8XSD - chains A and G of the 9 polymer chains in the assembly; structure by electron microscopy, 3.55 A resolution.

[Chain A]
Name: Spike glycoprotein
Source organism: Severe acute respiratory syndrome coronavirus 2
UniProtKB: P0DTC2 (SPIKE_SARS2); aligned to UniProt positions 1-1208 over residues 4-1211 (the alignment contains insertions or deletions, so no single offset holds)
Chain sequence (1289 residues; each row starts with the number of its first residue):
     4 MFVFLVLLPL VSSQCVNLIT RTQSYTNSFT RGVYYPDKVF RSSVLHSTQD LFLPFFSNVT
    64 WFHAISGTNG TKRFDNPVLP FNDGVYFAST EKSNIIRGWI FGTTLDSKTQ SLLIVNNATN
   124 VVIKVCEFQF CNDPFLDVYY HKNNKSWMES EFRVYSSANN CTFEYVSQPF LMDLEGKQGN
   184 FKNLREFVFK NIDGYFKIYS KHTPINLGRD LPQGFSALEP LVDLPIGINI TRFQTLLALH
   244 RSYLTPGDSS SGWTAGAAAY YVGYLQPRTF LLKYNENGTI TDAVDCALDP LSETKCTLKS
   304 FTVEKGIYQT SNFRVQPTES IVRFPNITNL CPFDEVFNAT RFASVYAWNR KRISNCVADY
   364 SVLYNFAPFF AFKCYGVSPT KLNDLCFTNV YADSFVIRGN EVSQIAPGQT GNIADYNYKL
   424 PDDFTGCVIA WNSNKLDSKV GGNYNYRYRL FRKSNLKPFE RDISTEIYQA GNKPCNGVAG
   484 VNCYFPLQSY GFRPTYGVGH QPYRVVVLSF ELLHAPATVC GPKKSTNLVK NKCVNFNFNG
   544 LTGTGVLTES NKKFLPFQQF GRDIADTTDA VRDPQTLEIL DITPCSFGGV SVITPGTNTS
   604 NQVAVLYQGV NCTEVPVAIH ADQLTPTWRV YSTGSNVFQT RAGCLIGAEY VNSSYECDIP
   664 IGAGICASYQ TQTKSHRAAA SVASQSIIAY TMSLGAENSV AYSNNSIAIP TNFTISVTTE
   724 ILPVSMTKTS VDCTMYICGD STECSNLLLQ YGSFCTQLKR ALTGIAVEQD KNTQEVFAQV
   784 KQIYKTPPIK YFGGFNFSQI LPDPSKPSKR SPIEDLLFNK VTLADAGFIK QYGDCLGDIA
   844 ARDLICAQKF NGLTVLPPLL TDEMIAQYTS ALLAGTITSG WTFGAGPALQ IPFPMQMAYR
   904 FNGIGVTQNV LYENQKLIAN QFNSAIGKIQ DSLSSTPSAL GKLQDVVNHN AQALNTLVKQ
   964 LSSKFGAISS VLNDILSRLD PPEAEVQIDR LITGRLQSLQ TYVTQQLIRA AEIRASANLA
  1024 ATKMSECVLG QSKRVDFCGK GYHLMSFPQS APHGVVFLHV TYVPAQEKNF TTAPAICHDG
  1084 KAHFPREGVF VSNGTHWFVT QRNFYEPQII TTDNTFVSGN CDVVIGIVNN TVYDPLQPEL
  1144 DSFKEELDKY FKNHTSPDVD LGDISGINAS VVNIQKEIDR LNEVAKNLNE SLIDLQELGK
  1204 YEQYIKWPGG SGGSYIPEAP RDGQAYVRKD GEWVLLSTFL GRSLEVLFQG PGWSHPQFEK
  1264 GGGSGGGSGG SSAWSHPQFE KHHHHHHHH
Not modelled in the structure: 4-28, 176-183, 244-261, 622-636, 676-686, 827-846, 1149-1292
Construct notes: variant Ile-22 (Thr19 in P0DTC2), Ser-27 (Ala in P0DTC2), Asp-140 (Gly142 in P0DTC2), Gly-211 (Val213 in P0DTC2), Asp-337 (Gly339 in P0DTC2), Phe-369 (Ser371 in P0DTC2), Pro-371 (Ser373 in P0DTC2), Phe-373 (Ser375 in P0DTC2), Ala-374 (Thr376 in P0DTC2), Asn-403 (Asp405 in P0DTC2), Ser-406 (Arg408 in P0DTC2), Asn-415 (Lys417 in P0DTC2), Lys-438 (Asn440 in P0DTC2), Arg-450 (Leu452 in P0DTC2), Asn-475 (Ser477 in P0DTC2), Lys-476 (Thr478 in P0DTC2), Ala-482 (Glu484 in P0DTC2), Val-484 (Phe486 in P0DTC2), Arg-496 (Gln498 in P0DTC2), Tyr-499 (Asn501 in P0DTC2), His-503 (Tyr505 in P0DTC2), Gly-612 (Asp614 in P0DTC2), Tyr-653 (His655 in P0DTC2), Ser-656 (Asn658 in P0DTC2), Lys-677 (Asn679 in P0DTC2), His-679 (Pro681 in P0DTC2), Ala-681 (Arg683 in P0DTC2), Ala-683 (Arg685 in P0DTC2), Lys-762 (Asn764 in P0DTC2), Tyr-794 (Asp796 in P0DTC2), Pro-815 (Phe817 in P0DTC2), Pro-890 (Ala892 in P0DTC2), Pro-897 (Ala899 in P0DTC2), Pro-940 (Ala942 in P0DTC2), His-952 (Gln954 in P0DTC2), Lys-967 (Asn969 in P0DTC2), Pro-984 (Lys986 in P0DTC2), Pro-985 (Val987 in P0DTC2); expression tag (1212-1292)
UniProt features mapped onto this chain:
  - region: Asp-1166, Ser-1173, Asn-1176, Asn-1190, Glu-1205 (Heptad repeat 2)
  - glycosylation (N-linked (GlcNAc...) asparagine): Asn-20 (complex), Asn-1176 (complex)
Disulfides: Cys-129/Cys-164, Cys-289/Cys-299, Cys-334/Cys-359, Cys-377/Cys-430, Cys-389/Cys-523, Cys-478/Cys-486, Cys-536/Cys-588, Cys-615/Cys-647, Cys-660/Cys-669, Cys-736/Cys-758, Cys-741/Cys-747, Cys-1030/Cys-1041, Cys-1080/Cys-1124
From the paper describing this entry:
  - mutagenesis - L453S: abolished binding to CR9 (proposed by the authors, not directly observed)

[Chain G]
Name: CR9 heavy chain
Source organism: Homo sapiens
Chain sequence (115 residues; each row starts with the number of its first residue):
     2 VQLVQSGGGL VQPGGSLRLS CAASGITVSA NYMNWVRQAP GKGLEWVSLI YAGGSTFYAD
    62 SVKGRFTISR HNSNNTLYLQ MNSLRPEDTA MYYCARDLLE AGGMDVWGQG TAVTV
Disulfides: Cys-22/Cys-95

[Chain A / chain G interface]
Pairs across the interface (30; chain A residue first):
  Thr-413(A) with Ser-56(G); Phe-58(G)
  Gly-414(A) with Tyr-52(G); Phe-58(G)
  Asn-415(A) with Tyr-52(G), hydrogen bond (backbone-side chain)
  Asp-418(A) with Ser-56(G), hydrogen bond
  Tyr-419(A) with Tyr-33(G); Tyr-52(G); Ala-53(G); Gly-54(G)
  Leu-453(A) with Tyr-33(G), hydrogen bond (backbone-side chain); Leu-100(G), hydrophobic; Glu-101(G)
  Phe-454(A) with Ala-31(G); Tyr-33(G), hydrophobic; Ala-53(G), hydrophobic
  Tyr-471(A) with Ala-31(G), hydrogen bond (side chain-backbone); Asn-32(G), hydrogen bond
  Gln-472(A) with Thr-28(G)
  Ala-473(A) with Ile-27(G); Thr-28(G)
  Gly-474(A) with Gly-26(G); Thr-28(G), hydrogen bond (backbone-side chain)
  Asn-475(A) with Gly-26(G); Thr-28(G)
  Asn-485(A) with Ile-27(G)
  Tyr-487(A) with Met-105(G)
  Leu-490(A) with Glu-101(G)
  Gln-491(A) with Leu-100(G); Glu-101(G), hydrogen bond
Also at the interface, not in a pair above, chain A (17 interface residues in all): Asn-458
Also at the interface, not in a pair above, chain G (15 interface residues in all): Leu-99

[Summary]
The interface between chain A and chain G involves 17 residues on one side and 15 on the other; the contacts
include 7 hydrogen bonds. Among the polar pairs are Asn-415(A)/Tyr-52(G), Asp-418(A)/Ser-56(G) and
Leu-453(A)/Tyr-33(G). From the paper: L453S of chain A abolishes binding to CR9.
Here chain A is Spike glycoprotein (Severe acute respiratory syndrome coronavirus 2) and chain G is CR9 heavy
chain (Homo sapiens). Entry 8XSD (BA.5 Spike complex with CR9) was determined by electron microscopy,
deposited together with 8Z86.
